Entry 7XPX (electron microscopy, 3.20 A resolution); this record covers chains F and J of the 11 polymer chains in the assembly.

[Chain F]
Protein: Histone H4
Organism: Xenopus laevis
Notes: fragment: k20(ecx)
Chain sequence (102 residues; numbered 1 to 102; the number before each row is that of its first residue):
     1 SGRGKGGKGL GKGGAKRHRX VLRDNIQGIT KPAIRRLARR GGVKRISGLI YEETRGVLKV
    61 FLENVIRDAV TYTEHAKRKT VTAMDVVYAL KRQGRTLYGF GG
Unresolved in the structure: 1-23
Modified positions: ECX (S-ethyl-L-cysteine) at position 20

[Chain J]
Molecule: 145-nt DNA strand
Organism: Homo sapiens
Sequence (145 nucleotides; each row starts with the number of its first residue; numbers below 1 keep their minus sign (DA-72 is residue -72)):
   -72 ATCACAATCC CGGTGCCGAG GCCGCTCAAT TGGTCGTAGA CAGCTCTAGC ACCGCTTAAA
   -12 CGCACGTACG GATTCCGTAC GTGCGTTTAA GCGGTGCTAG AGCTGTCTAC GACCAATTGA
    48 GCGGCCTCGG CACCGGGATT GTGAT

[How chain F and chain J interact]
Residue-residue contacts (13):
  Arg39(F) with DG8(J), salt bridge to the phosphate
  Arg45(F) with DC7(J), sugar contact; DG8(J), phosphate contact
  Ile46(F) with DC7(J), sugar contact; DG8(J), hydrogen bond to the phosphate
  Ser47(F) with DC7(J), hydrogen bond to the phosphate
  Gly48(F) with DC7(J), hydrogen bond to the phosphate
  Arg78(F) with DA28(J), phosphate contact; DG29(J), phosphate contact
  Lys79(F) with DG27(J), salt bridge to the phosphate; DA28(J), hydrogen bond to the phosphate
  Thr80(F) with DG27(J), phosphate contact; DA28(J), hydrogen bond to the phosphate
Also at the interface, not in a pair above, chain F (12 interface residues in all): Arg35, Lys44, Tyr51, Lys77
Also at the interface, not in a pair above, chain J (6 interface residues in all): DT9

[Overview]
12 residues of chain F and 6 residues of chain J are in contact, with 5 hydrogen bonds and 2 salt bridges.
Among the polar pairs are Ile46(F)-DG8(J), Ser47(F)-DC7(J) and Gly48(F)-DC7(J).
Chain F is Histone H4 (Xenopus laevis) and chain J is a 145-nt DNA strand (Homo sapiens); the structure,
Cryo-EM structure of the histone methyltransferase SET8 bound to H4K20Ecx-nucleosome, was determined by
electron microscopy.
